Entry 4X20 (X-ray diffraction, 3.50 A resolution); this record covers chains A and E of the 5 polymer chains in the assembly.

Chain A:
Molecule: Tubulin alpha chain
From: Ovis aries
UniProt: D0VWZ0 (D0VWZ0_SHEEP); residue numbers follow UniProt; this construct covers 1-451
Amino-acid sequence (451 residues; row label = number of the first residue in the row):
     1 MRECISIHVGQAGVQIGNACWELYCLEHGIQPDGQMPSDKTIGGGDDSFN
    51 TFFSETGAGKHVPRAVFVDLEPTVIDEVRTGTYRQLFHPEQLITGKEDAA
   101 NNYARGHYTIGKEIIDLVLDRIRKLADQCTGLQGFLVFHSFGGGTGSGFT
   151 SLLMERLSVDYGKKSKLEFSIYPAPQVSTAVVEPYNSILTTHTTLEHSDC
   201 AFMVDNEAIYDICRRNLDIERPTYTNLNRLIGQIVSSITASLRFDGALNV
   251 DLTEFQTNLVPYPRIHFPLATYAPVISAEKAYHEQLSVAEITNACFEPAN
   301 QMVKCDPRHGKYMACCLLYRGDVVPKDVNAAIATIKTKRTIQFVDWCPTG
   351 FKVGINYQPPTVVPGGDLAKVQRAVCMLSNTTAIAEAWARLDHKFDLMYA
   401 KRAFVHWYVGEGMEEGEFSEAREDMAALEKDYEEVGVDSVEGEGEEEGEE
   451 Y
Not modelled in the structure: 1, 39-45, 438-451
Metal / ion sites: Mg2+: Thr-145 (together with GTP)
Residues lining bound ligands:
  - GTP (guanosine-5'-triphosphate): Gly-10, Gln-11, Ala-12, Gln-15, Ile-16, Asp-69, Glu-71, Asp-98, Asn-101, Ser-140, Gly-142, Gly-143, Gly-144, Thr-145, Gly-146, Ile-171, Pro-173, Val-177, Ser-178, Glu-183, Asn-206, Tyr-224, Leu-227, Asn-228, Ile-231
  - colchicine (LOC; N-[(7S)-1,2,3,10-tetramethoxy-9-oxo-6,7-dihydro-5H-benzo[d]heptalen-7-yl]ethanamide): Asn-101, Ser-178, Thr-179, Ala-180, Val-181

Chain E:
Molecule: Stathmin-4
From: Rattus norvegicus
UniProt: P63043 (STMN4_RAT); residues 5-145 here correspond to UniProt positions 49-189 (UniProt number = residue number + 44)
Amino-acid sequence (142 residues; row label = number of the first residue in the row):
     4 ADMEVIELNKATSGQSWEVILKPPSFDGVPEFNASLPRRRDPSLEEIQKK
    54 LEAAEERRKYQEAELLKHLAEKREHEREVIQKAIEENNNFIKMAKEKLAQ
   104 KMESNKENREAHLAAMLERLQEKDKHAEEVRKNKELKEEASR
Not modelled in the structure: 4-8, 35-44, 142-145
Sequence notes: expression tag (4); engineered mutation Ala-14 (Cys58 in P63043), Trp-20 (Phe64 in P63043)
UniProt features mapped onto this chain:
  - modified residue: Ser-46 (Phosphoserine)

How chain A and chain E interact:
Residue-residue contacts (76; chain A residue first):
  Asp-46(A) with Ser-16(E)
  Tyr-108(A) with Leu-54(E), hydrophobic; Ala-57(E), hydrophobic; Arg-61(E), hydrogen bond (backbone-side chain)
  Thr-109(A) with Arg-61(E)
  Lys-112(A) with Leu-54(E), hydrogen bond (side chain-backbone); Glu-55(E); Glu-58(E)
  Leu-152(A) with Leu-54(E), hydrophobic
  Glu-155(A) with Ile-50(E)
  Arg-156(A) with Leu-47(E)
  Val-159(A) with Pro-45(E); Ser-46(E); Leu-47(E); Ile-50(E), hydrophobic
  Asp-160(A) with Leu-47(E)
  His-197(A) with Pro-45(E)
  Phe-244(A) with Ser-16(E)
  Asp-245(A) with Ala-14(E); Thr-15(E), hydrogen bond (backbone-backbone); Ser-16(E), hydrogen bond (backbone-backbone); Gly-17(E)
  Gly-246(A) with Ala-14(E); Ser-16(E); Gly-17(E)
  Ala-247(A) with Asn-12(E); Ala-14(E); Gly-17(E); Gln-18(E); Ser-19(E)
  Leu-248(A) with Ser-19(E)
  Pro-325(A) with Gln-18(E); Trp-20(E), hydrophobic
  Val-328(A) with Trp-20(E), hydrophobic
  Asn-329(A) with Trp-20(E), hydrogen bond; Val-22(E)
  Ile-332(A) with Val-22(E), hydrophobic
  Lys-336(A) with Leu-24(E)
  Asp-345(A) with Pro-27(E); Ser-28(E), hydrogen bond (backbone-backbone); Phe-29(E)
  Trp-346(A) with Pro-27(E); Phe-29(E), hydrophobic; Val-32(E)
  Cys-347(A) with Pro-27(E)
  Pro-348(A) with Pro-27(E)
  Thr-349(A) with Ile-23(E); Leu-24(E), hydrogen bond (backbone-backbone); Lys-25(E), hydrogen bond (side chain-backbone)
  Gly-350(A) with Val-22(E)
  Phe-351(A) with Trp-20(E); Glu-21(E); Val-22(E), hydrogen bond (backbone-backbone)
  Lys-352(A) with Trp-20(E); Glu-21(E), salt bridge
  Val-353(A) with Ser-19(E); Trp-20(E), hydrogen bond (backbone-backbone); Val-22(E), hydrophobic
  Gly-354(A) with Gln-18(E)
  Ile-355(A) with Gly-17(E); Gln-18(E), hydrogen bond (backbone-backbone); Trp-20(E), hydrophobic
  Asn-356(A) with Ser-16(E), hydrogen bond (side chain-backbone)
  Tyr-357(A) with Ala-14(E); Thr-15(E); Ser-16(E); Gly-17(E), hydrogen bond (side chain-backbone); Gln-18(E)
  Val-409(A) with Gln-64(E), hydrogen bond (backbone-side chain)
  Gly-410(A) with Gln-64(E)
  Glu-411(A) with Arg-61(E), hydrogen bond (backbone-side chain)
  Gly-412(A) with Ala-57(E); Arg-60(E), hydrogen bond (backbone-side chain); Arg-61(E)
  Met-413(A) with Arg-60(E), hydrogen bond (backbone-side chain)
  Glu-414(A) with Arg-60(E), salt bridge
Also at the interface, not in a pair above, chain A (41 interface residues in all): His-107, Gln-358
Also at the interface, not in a pair above, chain E (30 interface residues in all): Lys-13, Pro-26

In short:
41 residues of chain A face 30 of chain E across their interface; the contacts include 17 hydrogen bonds and 2
salt bridges. Among the polar pairs are Lys-352(A)/Glu-21(E), Glu-414(A)/Arg-60(E) and Tyr-108(A)/Arg-61(E).
Ligands of chain A: GTP and colchicine.
Here chain A is Tubulin alpha chain (Ovis aries) and chain E is Stathmin-4 (Rattus norvegicus). Entry 4X20
(Discovery of cytotoxic Dolastatin 10 analogs with N-terminal modifications) was determined by X-ray
diffraction (same publication as 4X1I, 4X1K and 4X1Y).
